PDB entry 6XNX | electron microscopy, 2.70 A resolution | chains A and x of the 10 polymer chains in the assembly

Chain A:
Protein: V(D)J recombination-activating protein 1
Organism: Mus musculus
Notes: EC 3.1.-.-, 2.3.2.27
Reference sequence: P15919 (RAG1_MOUSE); residue numbers follow UniProt; this construct covers 261-1008
Sequence (750 residues; numbered 259 to 1008; the number before each row is that of its first residue):
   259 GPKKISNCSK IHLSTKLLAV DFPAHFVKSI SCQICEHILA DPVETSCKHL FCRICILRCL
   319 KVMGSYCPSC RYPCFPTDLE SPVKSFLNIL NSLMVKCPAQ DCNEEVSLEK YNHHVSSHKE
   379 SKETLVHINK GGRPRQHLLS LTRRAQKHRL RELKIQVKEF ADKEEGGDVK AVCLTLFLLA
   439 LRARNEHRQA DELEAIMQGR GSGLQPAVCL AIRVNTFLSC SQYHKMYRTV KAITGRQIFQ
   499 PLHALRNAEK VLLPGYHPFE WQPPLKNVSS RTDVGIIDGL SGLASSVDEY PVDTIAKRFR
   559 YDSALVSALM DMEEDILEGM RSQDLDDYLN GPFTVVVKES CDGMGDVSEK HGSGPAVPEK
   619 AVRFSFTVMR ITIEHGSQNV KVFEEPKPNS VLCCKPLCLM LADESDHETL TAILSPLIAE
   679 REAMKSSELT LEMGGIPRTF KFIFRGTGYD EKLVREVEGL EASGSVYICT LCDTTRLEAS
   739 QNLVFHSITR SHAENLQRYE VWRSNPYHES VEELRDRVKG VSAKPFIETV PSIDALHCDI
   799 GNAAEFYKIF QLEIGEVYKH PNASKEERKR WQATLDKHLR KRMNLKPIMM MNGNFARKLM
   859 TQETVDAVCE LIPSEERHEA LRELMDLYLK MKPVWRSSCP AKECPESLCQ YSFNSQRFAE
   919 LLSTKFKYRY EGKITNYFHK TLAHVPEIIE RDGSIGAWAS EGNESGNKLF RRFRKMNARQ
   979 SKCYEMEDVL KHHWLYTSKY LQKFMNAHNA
Disordered / not traced: 259-459
Construct notes: expression tag (259-260); engineered mutation Val649 (Glu in P15919), Met848 (Arg in P15919)
Ion coordination: Mg2+ site 1: Gly601 (shared with 1 residue of chain y); Mg2+ site 2: Glu662, Asp708 (shared with 1 residue of chain I); Zn2+: Cys727, Cys730, His937, His942
UniProt features mapped onto this chain:
  - zinc finger: Cys290 to Arg329 (RING-type), Leu351 to Lys380 (RAG1-type)
  - DNA-binding region: Gly389 to Gln456 (NBD)
  - binding site (Zn(2+)): Cys266, His270, Cys290, Cys293, His295, Cys305, His307, Cys310, Cys313, Cys325, Cys328, Cys355, Cys360, His372, His376
  - binding site (a divalent metal cation): Asp600, Asp708, Glu962
  - site: Trp893 (Essential for DNA hairpin formation, participates in base-stacking interactions near the cleavage site)
  - mutagenesis: His307 (H307A: Displays lower E3 ligase activity and affects the joining step of V(D)J recombination), Cys325 (C325G: Loss of E3 ligase activity and affects the joining step of V(D)J recombination), Arg391 (R391A: Defects in converting nicked products to hairpins; R391L: Impairs DNA-binding and hairpin formation while maintaining some nicking activity), Arg393 (R393A: Impairs DNA-binding and hairpin formation while maintaining some nicking activity), Arg401 (R401A: Allows robust hairpin activity), Arg402 (R402A: Defects in converting nicked products to hairpins), Lys405 (K405A: Reduced hairpin activity), His406 (H406A: Allows robust hairpin activity), Arg407 (R407A: Impairs DNA-binding and reduces hairpin formation without affecting nicking activity), Asn443 (N443A: Impairs DNA-binding; when associated with A-445), His445 (H445A: Impairs DNA-binding; when associated with A-443), Asp546 (D546A: Loss of DNA-binding), 22 further mutagenesis entries in UniProt
Reported in the primary citation:
  - Mg2+ coordination: Asp708
  - binding site for 12RSS integration strand DNA (chain x): Met847, Met848
  - conformationally variable residues (side-chain flip): Val649, Met848
  - mutagenesis - E649V/R848M: increased catalytic activity on disintegration

Chain x:
Molecule: 12RSS integration strand DNA
Sequence (55 nucleotides; each row starts with the number of its first residue):
    13 GGTCGAGGTT TTTGTACAGC CTACTACCAC TGTGCGCCGG TAGCCCTATC CTGAG
Disordered / not traced: 13-30, 49-51, 66-67
Ion coordination: Mg2+: DG46, DC47 (shared with 1 residue of chain C)

Interface between chain A and chain x:
Pairs across the interface (29):
  Tyr485(A) - DA35(x)  hydrogen bond to the phosphate
  Tyr485(A) - DC36(x)  hydrogen bond to the phosphate
  Lys489(A) - DA35(x)  hydrogen bond to the phosphate
  Lys489(A) - DC36(x)  salt bridge to the phosphate
  Gln495(A) - DA35(x)  hydrogen bond to the phosphate
  Pro499(A) - DA35(x)  phosphate contact
  His501(A) - DT34(x)  sugar contact
  His501(A) - DA35(x)  salt bridge to the phosphate
  Ser606(A) - DG44(x)  hydrogen bond to the phosphate
  Lys608(A) - DT43(x)  phosphate contact
  His609(A) - DC42(x)  hydrogen bond to the phosphate
  His609(A) - DT43(x)  salt bridge to the phosphate
  Gly610(A) - DC42(x)  phosphate contact
  Glu719(A) - DC57(x)  phosphate contact
  Ala720(A) - DG55(x)  phosphate contact
  Ala720(A) - DC56(x)  sugar contact
  Gly722(A) - DG55(x)  base contact
  Gly722(A) - DC56(x)  sugar contact
  Ser723(A) - DC56(x)  phosphate contact
  Ser723(A) - DC57(x)  phosphate contact
  Val724(A) - DC57(x)  phosphate contact
  Val724(A) - DC58(x)  phosphate contact
  Arg773(A) - DC57(x)  salt bridge to the phosphate
  Met847(A) - DG52(x)  base contact
  Met848(A) - DG52(x)  base contact
  Lys973(A) - DG44(x)  sugar contact
  Lys973(A) - DT45(x)  salt bridge to the phosphate
  Gln978(A) - DC42(x)  sugar contact
  Gln978(A) - DT43(x)  sugar contact
Other interface residues (no listed pair), chain A (23 interface residues in all): His482, Gln498, Glu607, Ser611
Other interface residues (no listed pair), chain x (14 interface residues in all): DT37, DA41

Overview:
23 residues of chain A and 14 residues of chain x are in contact; the contacts include 6 hydrogen bonds and 5
salt bridges. Among the polar pairs are Tyr485(A)-DA35(x), Tyr485(A)-DC36(x) and Lys489(A)-DA35(x). The paper
reports a binding site for 12RSS integration strand DNA (chain x) at Met847(A) and Met848(A); E649V/R848M of
chain A increase catalytic activity on disintegration.
Here chain A is V(D)J recombination-activating protein 1 (Mus musculus) and chain x is 12RSS integration
strand DNA. Entry 6XNX (Structure of RAG1 (R848M/E649V)-RAG2-DNA Strand Transfer Complex (Dynamic-Form)) was
determined by electron microscopy, deposited together with 6XNY and 6XNZ.
